Entry 2IBY (X-ray diffraction, 1.85 A resolution); this record covers chains A and D of the 4 polymer chains in the assembly.

[Chain A (and D)]
Protein: Acetyl-CoA acetyltransferase
Organism: Homo sapiens
Notes: EC 2.3.1.9; chain D of this document is another copy of the same molecule, construct and numbering; everything in this record applies to it too
Reference sequence: P24752 (THIL_HUMAN); numbering as in UniProt (aligned over 34-427)
Sequence (395 residues; numbered 33 to 427; the number before each row is that of its first residue):
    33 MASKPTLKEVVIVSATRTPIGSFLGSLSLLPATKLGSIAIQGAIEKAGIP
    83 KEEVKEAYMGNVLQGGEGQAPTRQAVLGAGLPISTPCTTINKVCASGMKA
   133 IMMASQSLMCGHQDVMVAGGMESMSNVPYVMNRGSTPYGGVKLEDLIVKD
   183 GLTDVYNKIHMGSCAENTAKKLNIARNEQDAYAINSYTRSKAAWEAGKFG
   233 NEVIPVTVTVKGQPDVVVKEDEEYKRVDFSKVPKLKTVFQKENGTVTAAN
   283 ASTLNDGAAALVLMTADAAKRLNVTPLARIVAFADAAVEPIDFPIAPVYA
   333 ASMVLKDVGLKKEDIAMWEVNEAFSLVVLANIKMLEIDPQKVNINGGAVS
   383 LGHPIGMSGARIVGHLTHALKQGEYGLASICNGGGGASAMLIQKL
Disordered / not traced: 33-36 (chain D: 33-34)
Modified positions: Cys126 (s-hydroxycysteine; CSO)
Differences from the reference sequence: initiating methionine (33); engineered mutation Ala34 (Val in P24752); modified residue (126)
Bound ions: K+: Tyr219, Ala280, Ala281, Ala283, Val381
Residues lining bound ligands: coenzyme A (COA): Cys126, Leu184, His192, Met193, Tyr219, Arg258, Val259, Asp260, Lys263, Val264, Leu267, Val270, Phe271, Ala280, Ala281, Ala283, Ser284, Thr285, Leu286, Phe325, Ala355, Phe356, His385, Ile387
Swiss-Prot annotation at these positions:
  - active site: Cys126 (Acyl-thioester intermediate), Cys413 (Proton donor/acceptor)
  - binding site (CoA): Tyr219, Arg258 to Asp260, Lys263, Ser284
  - binding site (K(+)): Tyr219, Ala280, Ala281, Ala283, Val381
  - site: His385 (Increases nucleophilicity of active site Cys)
  - modified residue: Lys66 (N6-acetyllysine), Lys78 (N6-succinyllysine), Lys174 (N6-acetyllysine), Lys181 (N6-acetyllysine), Lys190 (N6-acetyllysine), Lys202 (N6-acetyllysine), Lys223 (N6-acetyllysine), Lys230 (N6-acetyllysine), Lys243 (N6-succinyllysine), Lys251 (N6-acetyllysine), Lys257 (N6-acetyllysine), Lys263 (N6-acetyllysine), Lys266 (N6-succinyllysine), Lys268 (N6-succinyllysine), Lys273 (N6-acetyllysine), Lys338 (N6-acetyllysine)
  - natural variant: Glu85 (deletion: In 3KTD), Asn93 (N93S: In 3KTD), Gly152 (G152A: In 3KTD), Asn158 (N158D: In 3KTD), Gly183 (G183R: In 3KTD), Thr297 (T297M: In 3KTD), Ala301 (A301P: In 3KTD), Ile312 (I312T: In 3KTD), Ala333 (A333P: In 3KTD), Gly379 (G379V: In 3KTD), Ala380 (A380T: In 3KTD)

[Chain A / chain D interface]
Residue-residue contacts (15):
  Met163(A) with Met163(D), hydrophobic; Thr168(D); Val173(D), hydrophobic
  Asn164(A) with Thr168(D)
  Arg165(A) with Thr168(D); Tyr170(D)
  Gly166(A) with Gly166(D); Ser167(D); Thr168(D), hydrogen bond (backbone-side chain)
  Ser167(A) with Gly166(D); Ser167(D), hydrogen bond
  Thr168(A) with Asn164(D); Arg165(D); Gly166(D), hydrogen bond (side chain-backbone)
  Tyr170(A) with Arg165(D)

[Summary]
7 residues of chain A face 8 of chain D across their interface; the contacts include 3 hydrogen bonds. Polar
pairs include Gly166(A)-Thr168(D) and Ser167(A)-Ser167(D). Ligands of chain A: coenzyme A.
Chain A and chain D are both Acetyl-CoA acetyltransferase (Homo sapiens); the structure, Crystallographic and
kinetic studies of human mitochondrial acetoacetyl-CoA thiolase (T2): the importance of potassium and chloride
..., was determined by X-ray diffraction, deposited together with 2IB7, 2IB8, 2IB9, 2IBU and 2IBW.
